8UHE - chains K and R of the 19 polymer chains in the assembly; structure by electron microscopy, 2.78 A resolution.

== Chain K ==
Name: ApcE2
From: Synechococcus sp. PCC 7335
UniProtKB: B4WKI6 (B4WKI6_SYNS7); residue numbers follow UniProt; this construct covers 1-783
Amino-acid sequence (783 residues; numbered 1 to 783; the number before each row is that of its first residue):
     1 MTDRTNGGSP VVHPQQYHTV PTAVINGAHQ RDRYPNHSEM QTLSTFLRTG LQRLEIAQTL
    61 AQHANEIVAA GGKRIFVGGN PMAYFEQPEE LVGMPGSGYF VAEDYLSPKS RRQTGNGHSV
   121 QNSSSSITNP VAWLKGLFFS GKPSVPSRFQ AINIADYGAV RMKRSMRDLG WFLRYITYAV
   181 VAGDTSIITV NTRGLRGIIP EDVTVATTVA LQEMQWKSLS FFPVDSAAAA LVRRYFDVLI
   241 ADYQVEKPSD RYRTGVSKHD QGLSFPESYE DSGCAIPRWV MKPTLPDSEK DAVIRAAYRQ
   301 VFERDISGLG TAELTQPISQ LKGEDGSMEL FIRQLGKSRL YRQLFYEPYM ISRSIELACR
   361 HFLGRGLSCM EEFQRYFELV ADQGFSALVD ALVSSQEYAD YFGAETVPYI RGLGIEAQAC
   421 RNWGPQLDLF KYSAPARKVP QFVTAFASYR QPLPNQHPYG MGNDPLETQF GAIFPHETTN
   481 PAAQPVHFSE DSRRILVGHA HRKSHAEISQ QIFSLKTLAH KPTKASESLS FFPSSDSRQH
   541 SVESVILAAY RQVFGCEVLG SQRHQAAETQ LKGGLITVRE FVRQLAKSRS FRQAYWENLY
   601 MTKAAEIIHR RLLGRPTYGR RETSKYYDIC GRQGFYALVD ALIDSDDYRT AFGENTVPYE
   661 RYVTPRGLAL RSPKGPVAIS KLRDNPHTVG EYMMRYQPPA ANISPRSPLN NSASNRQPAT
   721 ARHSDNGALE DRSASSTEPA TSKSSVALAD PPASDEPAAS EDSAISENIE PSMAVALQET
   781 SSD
Unresolved in the structure: 1-2, 72-148, 516-538, 696-783
Ligand contacts:
  - phycocyanobilin (CYC), molecule 1: Pro14, Gln261, Leu263, Phe265, Tyr269, Leu413, Ala417, Gln418, Ala419, Cys420, Trp423
  - phycocyanobilin (CYC), molecule 2: Gln316, Ser319, Gln320, Lys322, Gly323
  - phycocyanobilin (CYC), molecule 3: Met350, Ile351, Ser352, Met370, Phe373, Gln374, Phe377, Val443
  - phycocyanobilin (CYC), molecule 4: Tyr459, Glu490, Tyr600, Met601, Thr602, Arg620, Thr623, Ser624, Tyr627
  - phycocyanobilin (CYC), molecule 5: Thr468, Gln469, Phe470, Gly471, Ile473, Cys556
  - phycocyanobilin (CYC), molecule 6: Ile495, Leu496, Val497, Gly498, His501, Arg502
  - phycocyanobilin (CYC), molecule 7: Arg683, His687, Thr688, Val689
  - mesobiliverdin IX(alpha) (M1V): Tyr157, Arg164, Ser165, Arg167, Asp168, Leu169, Trp171, Phe172, Tyr175, Asn191, Thr192, Leu195, Ile198, Ile199, Pro200, Val203, Thr207
What the authors report for this chain:
  - conformationally variable residues (order/disorder transition): Lys516 to Arg538
  - binding site for mesobiliverdin IX(alpha): Phe172

== Chain R ==
Name: ApcB2
From: Synechococcus sp. PCC 7335
UniProtKB: B4WKI8 (B4WKI8_SYNS7); residue numbers follow UniProt; this construct covers 1-161
Amino-acid sequence (161 residues; each row starts with the number of its first residue):
     1 MQDAITTLIN TSDAQGKYLD DSSLDTLQEY FRSGDLRAKA AMTISANAST IVTKTVAKSL
    61 LYTDITGPGG NMYTCRRYAA CIRDMDFFLR YGTYAMLAGD ASILDERVLN GLKETYNSLG
   121 VPVGATIRAV QAMKEVVNDM LGAEAGKEVG YYFDHICSGL S
Unresolved in the structure: 1
Modified positions: Asn71 (N-methyl asparagine; MEN)
Glycans and other covalent adducts: phycocyanobilin (CYC) linked to Cys81
Ligand contacts:
  - phycocyanobilin (CYC), molecule 1: Leu60, Ile65, Asn71, Met72, Arg76, Arg77, Ala80, Arg83, Asp84, Met85, Phe87, Tyr91, Arg107, Val108, Leu112, Thr115, Tyr116, Leu119, Val121, Pro122, Ala125, Thr126
  - phycocyanobilin (CYC), molecule 2: Leu61, Tyr62, Thr63, Thr66, Met72, Tyr73, Thr74, Cys75
What the authors report for this chain:
  - binding site for phycocyanobilin: Phe87

== Interface between chain K and chain R ==
Residue-residue contacts (41; chain K residue first):
  Pro452(K) - Leu109(R)
  Pro452(K) - Gly159(R)
  Leu453(K) - Leu109(R)
  Leu453(K) - Asn110(R)
  Leu453(K) - Gly111(R)  hydrogen bond (backbone-backbone)
  Pro454(K) - Gly111(R)
  Asn455(K) - Gly111(R)
  Asn455(K) - Thr115(R)  hydrogen bond
  Ser489(K) - Glu106(R)  hydrogen bond
  Asp491(K) - Glu106(R)
  Asp491(K) - Arg107(R)  hydrogen bond (backbone-side chain)
  Ser492(K) - Glu106(R)  hydrogen bond (side chain-backbone)
  Ser492(K) - Asn110(R)  hydrogen bond
  Arg493(K) - Glu106(R)  hydrogen bond (backbone-backbone)
  Arg493(K) - Arg107(R)
  Arg493(K) - Asn110(R)
  Ile495(K) - Val108(R)
  Ile495(K) - Asn110(R)
  Ile495(K) - Leu112(R)
  Ile495(K) - Thr115(R)
  His501(K) - Arg83(R)
  Arg502(K) - Leu119(R)
  Lys503(K) - Arg76(R)
  Pro665(K) - Glu114(R)
  Pro665(K) - Thr115(R)
  Pro665(K) - Ser118(R)  hydrogen bond (backbone-side chain)
  Arg666(K) - Glu114(R)
  Ala669(K) - Ser118(R)
  Pro676(K) - Ser118(R)
  Pro676(K) - Leu119(R)
  Val677(K) - Arg77(R)
  Ala678(K) - Gly69(R)
  Ala678(K) - Gly70(R)
  Ala678(K) - Asn71(R)
  Ala678(K) - Arg77(R)  hydrogen bond (backbone-side chain)
  Ile679(K) - Asn71(R)
  Ile679(K) - Leu119(R)
  Ile679(K) - Gly120(R)
  Ser680(K) - Gly69(R)
  Lys681(K) - Pro68(R)
  Lys681(K) - Gly69(R)  hydrogen bond (backbone-backbone)
Other interface residues (no listed pair), chain K (26 interface residues in all): Asp3, Gln451, Phe488, Val497, Leu668
Other interface residues (no listed pair), chain R (24 interface residues in all): Asp105, Lys113, Pro122, Ser161

== In short ==
Chain K and chain R form an interface of 26 and 24 residues respectively; the contacts include 10 hydrogen
bonds. Polar contacts include Asn455(K)-Thr115(R), Ser489(K)-Glu106(R) and Asp491(K)-Arg107(R). Ligands of
chain K: 7 copies of phycocyanobilin and mesobiliverdin IX(alpha). From the paper: a binding site for
mesobiliverdin IX(alpha) at Phe172(K); a binding site for phycocyanobilin at Phe87(R).
Chain K is ApcE2 and chain R is ApcB2, both from Synechococcus sp. PCC 7335; the structure, Structure of the
far-red light-absorbing allophycocyanin core expressed during FaRLiP, was determined by electron microscopy
(same publication as 8UHI).
